Entry 3EH8 (X-ray diffraction, 2.70 A resolution); this record covers chains A and C of the 3 polymer chains in the assembly.

Chain A:
Name: Intron-encoded DNA endonuclease I-AniI
Organism: Emericella nidulans
Notes: EC 3.1.-.-; fragment: Y2 I-AniI
Reference sequence: P03880 (ANI1_EMENI); residues 3-254 here correspond to UniProt positions 237-488 (UniProt number = residue number + 234)
Amino-acid sequence (254 residues; numbered 1 to 254; the number before each row is that of its first residue):
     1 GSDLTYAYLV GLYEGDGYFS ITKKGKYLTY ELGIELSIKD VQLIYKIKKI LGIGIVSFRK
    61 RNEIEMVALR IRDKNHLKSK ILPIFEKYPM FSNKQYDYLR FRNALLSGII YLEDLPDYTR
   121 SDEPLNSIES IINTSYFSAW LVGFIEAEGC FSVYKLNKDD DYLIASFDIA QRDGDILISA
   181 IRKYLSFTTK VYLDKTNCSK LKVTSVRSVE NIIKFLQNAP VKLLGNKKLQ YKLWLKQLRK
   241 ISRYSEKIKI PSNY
Differences from the reference sequence: expression tag (1-2); engineered mutation Tyr13 (Phe247 in P03880), Lys80 (Phe314 in P03880), Tyr111 (Ser345 in P03880), Lys232 (Leu466 in P03880); conflict Arg61 (Ile295 in P03880)
Bound ions: Ca2+ site 1: Gly15, Glu148 (shared with 1 residue of chain B; DC17(C) of chain C); Ca2+ site 2: Asp16, Ala147 (shared with 1 residue of chain B; DA16(C) of chain C)
What the authors report for this chain:
  - mutagenesis - F13Y (180-fold), F13Y/S111Y, F13Y/I55V/F91I/S92T/S111Y, S111Y (10-fold): increased growth
  - binding site for the 31-nt DNA strand: Arg59, Arg61, Tyr111
  - conformationally variable residues (loop rearrangement, side-chain flip): Asn93, Lys94, Gly108 to Ser127
  - catalytic residues: Lys94, Lys227 (proposed by the authors, not directly observed)
  - binding site for the 31-nt DNA strand (chain C): Glu35

Chain C:
Molecule: 31-nt DNA strand
Sequence (31 nucleotides; row label = number of the first residue in the row):
     1 GCGCTTTACA GAGAAACCTC CTCAGCGCGC T
Bound ions: Ca2+ site 1: DA16 (shared with Asp16(A), Ala147(A) of chain A; 1 residue of chain B); Ca2+ site 2: DC17 (shared with Gly15(A), Glu148(A) of chain A; 1 residue of chain B)

Chain A / chain C interface:
Residue-residue contacts - 47 pairs, chain A then chain C:
  Gly15(A) with DC17(C), phosphate contact
  Asp16(A) with DA16(C), phosphate contact; DC17(C), phosphate contact
  Gly17(A) with DC17(C), sugar contact; DC18(C), phosphate contact
  Tyr18(A) with DC17(C), sugar contact; DC18(C), phosphate contact; DT19(C), base contact
  Ser20(A) with DC18(C), sugar contact; DT19(C), hydrogen bond to the phosphate
  Thr22(A) with DT19(C), base contact; DC20(C), phosphate contact
  Lys23(A) with DC20(C), hydrogen bond to the phosphate; DC21(C), salt bridge to the phosphate
  Lys24(A) with DC21(C), base contact; DT22(C), base contact
  Glu35(A) with DA16(C), sugar contact; DC17(C), base contact; DC18(C), hydrogen bond to the base
  Leu36(A) with DA16(C), sugar contact
  Ser37(A) with DA15(C), sugar contact; DA16(C), hydrogen bond to the phosphate
  Arg61(A) with DA16(C), base contact
  Ile64(A) with DA15(C), phosphate contact
  Met66(A) with DA16(C), base contact
  Arg70(A) with DT19(C), base contact; DC20(C), base contact
  Lys94(A) with DC18(C), salt bridge to the phosphate
  Glu148(A) with DC17(C), phosphate contact
  Leu156(A) with DT6(C), base contact
  Tyr162(A) with DT5(C), hydrogen bond to the phosphate; DT6(C), base contact
  Ile164(A) with DT6(C), base contact
  Thr189(A) with DT7(C), phosphate contact; DA8(C), phosphate contact
  Lys190(A) with DA8(C), hydrogen bond to the phosphate; DC9(C), salt bridge to the phosphate
  Tyr192(A) with DC9(C), sugar contact; DA10(C), hydrogen bond to the phosphate
  Lys200(A) with DG11(C), base contact; DA12(C), base contact
  Thr204(A) with DT6(C), sugar contact; DT7(C), base contact
  Ser205(A) with DT6(C), phosphate contact
  Val206(A) with DT6(C), hydrogen bond to the phosphate
  Arg243(A) with DT5(C), phosphate contact; DT6(C), salt bridge to the phosphate
Also at the interface, not in a pair above, chain A (37 interface residues in all): Ile21, Gly25, Thr29, Glu31, Lys39, Arg120, Thr188, Lys202, Tyr244
Also at the interface, not in a pair above, chain C (18 interface residues in all): DC4, DC23

Summary:
37 residues of chain A face 18 of chain C across their interface; the contacts include 8 hydrogen bonds and 4
salt bridges. Polar contacts include Glu35(A)-DC18(C), Ser20(A)-DT19(C) and Lys23(A)-DC20(C). The paper
reports catalytic residues Lys94(A) and Lys227(A); F13Y, F13Y/S111Y and F13Y/I55V/F91I/S92T/S111Y of chain A,
among others, increase growth.
Chain A is Intron-encoded DNA endonuclease I-AniI (Emericella nidulans) and chain C is a 31-nt DNA strand; the
structure, Crystal structure of Y2 I-AniI variant (F13Y/S111Y)/DNA complex with calcium, was determined by
X-ray diffraction.
